PDB entry 8R7X | X-ray diffraction, 1.31 A resolution | chain A

Chain A:
Molecule: GTPase KRas
Source organism: Homo sapiens
Notes: EC 3.6.5.2
UniProtKB: P01116 (RASK_HUMAN), isoform P01116-2; numbering as in UniProt (aligned over 1-169)
Chain sequence (170 residues; numbered 0 to 169; the number before each row is that of its first residue; numbering starts at 0):
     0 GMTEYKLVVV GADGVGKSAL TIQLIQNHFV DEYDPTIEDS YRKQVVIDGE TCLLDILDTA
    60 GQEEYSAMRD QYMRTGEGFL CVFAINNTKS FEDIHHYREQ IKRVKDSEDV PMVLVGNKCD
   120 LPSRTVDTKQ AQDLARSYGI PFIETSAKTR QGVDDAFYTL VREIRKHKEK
Not modelled in the structure: 0, 168-169
Construct notes: expression tag (0); engineered mutation D12 (Gly in P01116)
Ion coordination: Mg2+: S17, T35 (together with GMP-PCP)
Small-molecule neighbours: GMP-PCP (GCP; phosphomethylphosphonic acid guanylate ester): A11, D12, G13, V14, G15, K16, S17, A18, F28, V29, D30, E31, Y32, D33, P34, T35, T58, A59, G60, Q61, N116, K117, D119, L120, S145, A146, K147
Swiss-Prot annotation at these positions:
  - motif: Y32 to Y40 (Effector region)
  - binding site (GTP): G10, A11, G13 to A18, V29 to T35, A59, G60, N116 to D119
  - modified residue: M1 (N-acetylmethionine), T2 (N-acetylthreonine), K104 (N6-acetyllysine)
  - glycosylation: T35 (Microbial infection: O-linked (Glc) threonine)
  - natural variant: K5 (K5E: In NS3; K5N: In GASC), G10 (G10GG: In AML), D12 (G12D: In GASC, JMML and SFM; this construct carries the variant), G13 (G13D: In GASC, JMML and OES; G13R: In pylocytic astrocytoma), V14 (V14I: In NS3), L19 (L19F: In OES), Q22 (Q22E: In CFC2; Q22R: In NS3), P34 (P34L: In NS3; P34Q: In NS3; P34R: In CFC2), I36 (I36M: In NS3), T58 (T58I: In NS3), A59 (A59T: In GASC), G60 (G60R: In CFC2; G60S: In NS3), 8 further natural variant entries in UniProt
  - mutagenesis: D38 (D38A: Decreased interaction with MAPKAP1/SIN1), Y40 (Y40A: Decreased interaction with MAPKAP1/SIN1), Q61 (Q61L: Promotes GTP binding)
Reported in the primary citation:
  - binding site for the ligand YFJ: T74

Overview:
Ligands of chain A: GMP-PCP. The Mg2+ site is built by S17 and T35. UniProt lists 21 GTP-binding residues and
3 mutagenesis sites. The paper reports a binding site for the ligand YFJ at T74.
Chain A is GTPase KRas (Homo sapiens); the structure, Kras G12D in complex with compound 4, was determined by
X-ray diffraction together with 8R7W from the same study.
